Entry 7N1E (X-ray diffraction, 2.30 A resolution); this record covers chains C and D of the 5 polymer chains in the assembly.

== Chain C ==
Name: Spike protein S2
Reference sequence: P0DTC2 (SPIKE_SARS2); residues 1-9 here correspond to UniProt positions 1000-1008 (UniProt number = residue number + 999)
Sequence (9 residues; numbered 1 to 9; the number before each row is that of its first residue):
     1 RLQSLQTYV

== Chain D ==
Name: pRLQ3 T cell receptor alpha chain
From: Homo sapiens
Sequence (204 residues; each row starts with the number of its first residue):
     1 QRVTQPEKLL SVFKGAPVEL KCNYSYSGSP ELFWYVQYSR QRLQLLLRHI SRESIKGFTA
    61 DLNKGETSFH LKKPFAQEED SAMYYCALSG FNNAGNMLTF GGGTRLMVKP NIQNPDPAVY
   121 QLRDSKSSDK SVCLFTDFDS QTNVSQSKDS DVYITDKCVL DMRSMDFKSN SAVAWSNKSD
   181 FACANAFNNS IIPEDTFFPS PESS
Disordered / not traced: 201-204
Cystine bridges: Cys22-Cys86, Cys133-Cys183
Reported in the primary citation:
  - conformationally variable residues (loop rearrangement): Tyr26 to Pro30, Ile50 to Ser54, Gly90 to Met97

== Interface between chain C and chain D ==
Contacting residue pairs (10; chain C residue first):
  Ser4(C) with Ser29(D); Phe91(D); Asn92(D), hydrogen bond
  Leu5(C) with Phe91(D), hydrophobic; Asn96(D)
  Gln6(C) with Phe91(D), hydrogen bond (side chain-backbone); Asn93(D), hydrogen bond (side chain-backbone); Ala94(D); Gly95(D), hydrogen bond (side chain-backbone); Asn96(D), hydrogen bond (backbone-side chain)
Also at the interface, not in a pair above, chain C (4 interface residues in all): Tyr8
The authors on this interface:
  - specific contacts: Phe91(D)-Gln6(C), Gly95(D)-Gln6(C)

== Overview ==
The interface between chain C and chain D involves 4 residues on one side and 7 on the other, with 5 hydrogen
bonds. Among the polar pairs are Ser4(C)-Asn92(D), Gln6(C)-Phe91(D) and Gln6(C)-Asn93(D). The authors report
contacts between Phe91(D) and Gln6(C) and Gly95(D) and Gln6(C). The paper reports conformational variability
at Tyr26(D), Ile50(D) and Gly90(D).
Here chain C is Spike protein S2 and chain D is pRLQ3 T cell receptor alpha chain (Homo sapiens). Entry 7N1E
(SARS-CoV-2 RLQ peptide-specific TCR pRLQ3 binds to RLQ-HLA-A2) was determined by X-ray diffraction, deposited
together with 7N1A, 7N1B, 7N1C, 7N1D and 7N1F.
